Entry 8I0L (X-ray diffraction, 3.60 A resolution); this record covers chains A and B.

[Chain A]
Molecule: Cyclin-dependent kinase 9
Organism: Homo sapiens
Notes: EC 2.7.11.22, 2.7.11.23
UniProtKB: P50750 (CDK9_HUMAN); residue numbers follow UniProt; this construct covers 2-330
Chain sequence (332 residues; numbered -1 to 330; the number before each row is that of its first residue; numbers below 1 keep their minus sign (Met-1 is residue -1)):
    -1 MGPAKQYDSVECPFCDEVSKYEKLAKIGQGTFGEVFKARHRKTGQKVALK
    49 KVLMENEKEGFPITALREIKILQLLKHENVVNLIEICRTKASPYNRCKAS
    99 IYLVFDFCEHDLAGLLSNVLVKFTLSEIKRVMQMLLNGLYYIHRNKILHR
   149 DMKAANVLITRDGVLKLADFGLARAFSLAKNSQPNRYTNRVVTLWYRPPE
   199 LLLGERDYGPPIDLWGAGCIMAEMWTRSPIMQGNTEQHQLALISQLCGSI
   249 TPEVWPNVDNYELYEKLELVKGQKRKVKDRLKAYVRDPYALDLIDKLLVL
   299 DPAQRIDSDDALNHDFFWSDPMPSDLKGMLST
Not modelled in the structure: -1 to 5, 89-96, 177-181, 327-330
Construct notes: initiating methionine (-1); expression tag (0-1); conflict Ala97 (Gly in P50750)
Modified residues: Thr186 (phosphothreonine; TPO)
Small-molecule neighbours: NJ6 (2-[(4-azanylcyclohexyl)amino]-7-cyclopentyl-N,N-dimethyl-pyrrolo[2,3-d]pyrimidine-6-carboxamide): Ile25, Val33, Ala46, Lys48, Glu66, Val79, Phe103, Asp104, Phe105, Cys106, Glu107, His108, Asp109, Leu156, Ala166, Asp167
UniProt features mapped onto this chain:
  - region: Ala166 to Thr191 (T-loop)
  - active site: Asp149 (Proton acceptor)
  - binding site (ATP): Ile25 to Val33, Lys48, Asp104 to Cys106, Asp167
  - modified residue: Lys44 (N6-acetyllysine), Lys48 (N6-acetyllysine), Ser175 (Phosphoserine), Thr186 (Phosphothreonine)
  - natural variant: Arg225 (R225C: Found in patients with global developmental delay and epilepsy with history of choanal atresia; uncertain significance)
  - mutagenesis: Lys44 (K44R: Impaired kinase and transcriptional elongation activities, but normal cyclin T1 and HEXIM1 binding), Lys48 (K48Q: Mimics acetylation; leading to impaired protein kinase activity; K48R: Decreased acetylation; leading to enhanced protein kinase activity), Asp167 (D167N: Abrogates kinase activity), Ser175 (S175A: Constitutive kinase activity; S175D: Mimics phosphorylation, constitutive loss of kinase activity), Thr186 (T186A: Abrogates autophosphorylation; no effect on kinase activity, but impaired CTD phosphorylation; T186D: Mimics autophosphorylation ...)

[Chain B]
Molecule: Cyclin-T1
Organism: Homo sapiens
UniProtKB: O60563 (CCNT1_HUMAN); residue numbers follow UniProt; this construct covers 2-259
Chain sequence (259 residues; row label = number of the first residue in the row):
     1 PEGERKNNNKRWYFTREQLENSPSRRFGVDPDKELSYRQQAANLLQDMGQ
    51 RLNVSQLTINTAIVYMHRFYMIQSFTRFPGNSVAPAALFLAAKVEGQPKK
   101 LEHVIKVAHTCLHPQESLPDTRSEAYLQQVQDLVILESIILQTLGFELTI
   151 DHPHTHVVKCTQLVRASKDLAQTSYFMATNSLHLTTFSLQYTPPVVACVC
   201 IHLACKWSNWEIPVSTDGKHWWEYVDATVTLELLDELTHELLQILEKTPN
   251 RLKRIWNWR
Not modelled in the structure: 1-7
Construct notes: expression tag (1); conflict Arg77 (Gln in O60563), Gly96 (Glu in O60563), Leu241 (Phe in O60563)
UniProt features mapped onto this chain:
  - motif: Lys253 to Arg259 (Nuclear localization signal, and interaction with Tat-TAR RNA)
  - modified residue: Ser117 (Phosphoserine)

[Interface between chain A and chain B]
Residue-residue contacts (37; chain A residue first):
  Asp6(A) with Arg77(B), salt bridge
  Val8(A) with Ile139(B), hydrophobic
  Glu9(A) with Gln73(B), hydrogen bond (backbone-side chain)
  Cys10(A) with Gln142(B), hydrogen bond (side chain-backbone)
  Pro11(A) with Ile72(B)
  Phe12(A) with Arg11(B); Trp12(B), hydrophobic; Ile72(B), hydrophobic; Thr143(B); Gly145(B)
  Cys13(A) with Gln142(B)
  Lys56(A) with Leu101(B)
  Glu57(A) with Phe89(B); Lys93(B), hydrogen bond (backbone-side chain); Lys99(B); Lys100(B); Leu101(B), hydrogen bond (side chain-backbone)
  Gly58(A) with Val134(B); Glu137(B)
  Phe59(A) with Lys93(B), hydrogen bond (backbone-side chain); Glu137(B), hydrogen bond (backbone-side chain); Leu141(B), hydrophobic; Phe146(B), hydrophobic
  Ile61(A) with Lys93(B); Pro98(B), hydrophobic
  Leu64(A) with Leu90(B), hydrophobic; Lys93(B); Val94(B), hydrophobic; Leu148(B), hydrophobic
  Ile67(A) with Phe146(B), hydrophobic
  Lys68(A) with Thr149(B)
  Gln71(A) with Phe146(B), hydrogen bond (side chain-backbone)
  Ile84(A) with Phe146(B), hydrophobic
  Arg86(A) with Gln142(B)
  Ala97(A) with Ser138(B); Gln142(B)
  Ile99(A) with Phe146(B), hydrophobic
Also at the interface, not in a pair above, chain B (26 interface residues in all): Phe78, Glu147

[In short]
20 residues of chain A and 26 residues of chain B are in contact; the contacts include 7 hydrogen bonds and 1
salt bridge. Polar contacts include Asp6(A)-Arg77(B), Glu9(A)-Gln73(B) and Cys10(A)-Gln142(B). Ligands of
chain A: compound NJ6.
Chain A is Cyclin-dependent kinase 9 and chain B is Cyclin-T1, both from Homo sapiens; the structure,
Structure of CDK9/cyclin T1 in complex with inhibitor, was determined by X-ray diffraction.
